Entry 5L5Z (X-ray diffraction, 2.70 A resolution); this record covers chains H and I of the 28 polymer chains in the assembly.

== Chain H ==
Protein: Proteasome subunit beta type-2
Source organism: Saccharomyces cerevisiae (strain ATCC 204508 / S288c)
Notes: EC 3.4.25.1
UniProtKB: P25043 (PSB2_YEAST); residues 1-232 here correspond to UniProt positions 30-261 (UniProt number = residue number + 29)
Chain sequence (232 residues; each row starts with the number of its first residue):
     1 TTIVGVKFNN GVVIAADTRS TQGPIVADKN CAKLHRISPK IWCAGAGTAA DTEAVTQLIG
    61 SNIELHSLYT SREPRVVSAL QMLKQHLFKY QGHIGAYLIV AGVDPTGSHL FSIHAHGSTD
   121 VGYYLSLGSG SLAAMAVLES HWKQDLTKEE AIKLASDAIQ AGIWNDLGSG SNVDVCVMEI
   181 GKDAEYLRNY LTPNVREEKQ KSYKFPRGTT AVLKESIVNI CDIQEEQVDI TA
Unresolved in the structure: 227-232
UniProt features mapped onto this chain:
  - active site: Thr-1 (Nucleophile)
Covalently attached groups: bortezomib (BO2) linked to Thr-1
Residues lining bound ligands: bortezomib (BO2; N-[(1R)-1-(dihydroxyboryl)-3-methylbutyl]-N-(pyrazin-2-ylcarbonyl)-L-phenylalaninamide): Arg-19, Ser-20, Thr-21, Gln-22, Ala-27, Cys-31, Lys-33, Gly-45, Ala-46, Gly-47, Thr-48, Ala-49, Thr-52, Gly-168

== Chain I ==
Protein: Proteasome subunit beta type-3
Source organism: Saccharomyces cerevisiae (strain ATCC 204508 / S288c)
Notes: EC 3.4.25.1
UniProtKB: P25451 (PSB3_YEAST); residues 0-204 here correspond to UniProt positions 1-205 (UniProt number = residue number + 1)
Chain sequence (205 residues; row label = number of the first residue in the row; numbering starts at 0):
     0 MSDPSSINGG IVVAMTGKDC VAIACDLRLG SQSLGVSNKF EKIFHYGHVF LGITGLATDV
    60 TTLNEMFRYK TNLYKLKEER AIEPETFTQL VSSSLYERRF GPYFVGPVVA GINSKSGKPF
   120 IAGFDLIGCI DEAKDFIVSG TASDQLFGMC ESLYEPNLEP EDLFETISQA LLNAADRDAL
   180 SGWGAVVYII KKDEVVKRYL KMRQD
Unresolved in the structure: 0
UniProt features mapped onto this chain:
  - modified residue: Ser-30 (Phosphoserine)
  - cross-link: Lys-69 (Glycyl lysine isopeptide (Lys-Gly) (interchain with G-Cter in ubiquitin))
Metal / ion sites: Mg2+ site 1: Asp-177, Ser-180; Mg2+ site 2: Asp-204 (shared with 3 residues of chain Y)

== How chain H and chain I interact ==
Residue-residue contacts (58; chain H residue first):
  Ile-25(H) / Asp-143(I)
  Ile-25(H) / Phe-146(I)  hydrophobic
  Val-26(H) / Phe-146(I)
  Ala-27(H) / Asp-130(I)
  Asp-28(H) / Asp-130(I)
  Lys-29(H) / Glu-150(I)  salt bridge
  Ala-49(H) / Cys-128(I)  hydrophobic
  Ala-50(H) / Tyr-95(I)
  Ala-50(H) / Ile-126(I)  hydrophobic
  Ala-50(H) / Cys-128(I)
  Asp-51(H) / Tyr-95(I)  hydrogen bond
  Asp-51(H) / Arg-98(I)  salt bridge
  Ala-54(H) / Tyr-95(I)
  Tyr-90(H) / Phe-99(I)  hydrophobic
  His-93(H) / Arg-98(I)  hydrogen bond (backbone-side chain)
  His-93(H) / Phe-99(I)
  Ile-94(H) / Phe-99(I)  hydrophobic
  Arg-196(H) / Glu-150(I)  salt bridge
  Lys-199(H) / Glu-150(I)
  Lys-199(H) / Ser-151(I)
  Lys-199(H) / Tyr-153(I)  hydrogen bond (side chain-backbone)
  Ser-202(H) / Glu-154(I)  hydrogen bond
  Tyr-203(H) / Ser-151(I)
  Tyr-203(H) / Leu-152(I)  hydrophobic
  Lys-204(H) / Asp-161(I)  salt bridge
  Phe-205(H) / Leu-152(I)  hydrophobic
  Phe-205(H) / Gln-168(I)
  Arg-207(H) / Glu-160(I)  salt bridge
  Arg-207(H) / Asp-161(I)  salt bridge
  Gly-208(H) / Glu-164(I)  hydrogen bond (backbone-side chain)
  Thr-209(H) / Glu-164(I)
  Thr-210(H) / Glu-164(I)  hydrogen bond
  Thr-210(H) / Ser-167(I)
  Thr-210(H) / Gln-168(I)  hydrogen bond
  Thr-210(H) / Leu-199(I)
  Ala-211(H) / Leu-199(I)
  Ala-211(H) / Lys-200(I)  hydrogen bond (backbone-backbone)
  Val-212(H) / Phe-163(I)  hydrophobic
  Val-212(H) / Tyr-198(I)
  Leu-213(H) / Tyr-198(I)  hydrogen bond (backbone-backbone)
  Leu-213(H) / Leu-199(I)
  Leu-213(H) / Lys-200(I)
  Lys-214(H) / Arg-197(I)
  Lys-214(H) / Tyr-198(I)  hydrogen bond (backbone-backbone)
  Glu-215(H) / Lys-196(I)
  Glu-215(H) / Arg-197(I)  salt bridge
  Ser-216(H) / Val-195(I)
  Ser-216(H) / Lys-196(I)  hydrogen bond (backbone-backbone)
  Ile-217(H) / Val-194(I)
  Val-218(H) / His-44(I)
  Val-218(H) / Tyr-187(I)  hydrophobic
  Val-218(H) / Val-194(I)  hydrogen bond (backbone-backbone)
  Val-218(H) / Lys-196(I)
  Asn-219(H) / His-44(I)
  Ile-220(H) / Gly-46(I)
  Ile-220(H) / Phe-49(I)  hydrophobic
  Ile-220(H) / Val-194(I)  hydrophobic
  Asp-222(H) / Lys-74(I)  salt bridge
Also at the interface, not in a pair above, chain H (36 interface residues in all): Thr-48, Gly-95, Pro-206
Also at the interface, not in a pair above, chain I (36 interface residues in all): His-47, Asp-124, Glu-158, Thr-165, Leu-171

== In short ==
Chain H and chain I each contribute 36 residues to their interface, with 12 hydrogen bonds and 8 salt bridges.
Among the polar pairs are Lys-29(H)/Glu-150(I), Asp-51(H)/Arg-98(I) and Arg-196(H)/Glu-150(I). Covalently
linked bortezomib: at Thr-1(H). From UniProt: active-site residue Thr-1(H) on chain H.
Chain H is Proteasome subunit beta type-2 and chain I is Proteasome subunit beta type-3, both from
Saccharomyces cerevisiae (strain ATCC 204508 / S288c); the structure, Yeast 20S proteasome with human beta5c
(1-138) and human beta6 (97-111; 118-133) in complex with bortezomib, was determined by X-ray diffraction,
deposited together with 5L52, 5L54, 5L55, 5L5A, 5L5B, 5L5D and 30 further entries.
